Entry 6L6Q (X-ray diffraction, 2.60 A resolution); this record covers chains B and F of the 4 polymer chains in the assembly.

# Chain B
Molecule: Nuclear receptor related 1
From: Homo sapiens
UniProt: F1D8N6 (F1D8N6_HUMAN); residues 262-346 here = UniProt positions 262-346
Chain sequence (85 residues; row label = number of the first residue in the row):
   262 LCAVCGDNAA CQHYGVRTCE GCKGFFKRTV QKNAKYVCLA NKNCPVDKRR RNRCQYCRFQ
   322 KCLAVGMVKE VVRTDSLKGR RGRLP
Metal / ion sites: Zn2+ site 1: Cys263, Cys266, Cys283; Zn2+ site 2: Cys299, Cys305, Cys315, Cys318

# Chain F
Molecule: 20-nt DNA strand
From: Homo sapiens
Sequence (20 nucleotides; row label = number of the first residue in the row):
     1 AGTGACCTTT AAAGGTCACT

# Chain B / chain F interface
Contacting residue pairs - 21 pairs, chain B then chain F:
  Cys272(B) - DA11(F)  sugar contact
  Cys272(B) - DA12(F)  phosphate contact
  Gln273(B) - DA12(F)  hydrogen bond to the phosphate
  Gln273(B) - DA13(F)  phosphate contact
  His274(B) - DA13(F)  phosphate contact
  Tyr275(B) - DA13(F)  hydrogen bond to the phosphate
  Tyr275(B) - DG14(F)  hydrogen bond to the phosphate
  Lys284(B) - DG14(F)  hydrogen bond to the base
  Lys288(B) - DG14(F)  sugar contact
  Lys288(B) - DG15(F)  hydrogen bond to the base
  Val332(B) - DA13(F)  phosphate contact
  Val333(B) - DG14(F)  phosphate contact
  Arg334(B) - DA13(F)  sugar contact
  Arg334(B) - DG14(F)  hydrogen bond to the phosphate
  Gly340(B) - DG14(F)  phosphate contact
  Gly340(B) - DG15(F)  phosphate contact
  Arg341(B) - DG14(F)  sugar contact
  Arg342(B) - DA13(F)  base contact
  Arg342(B) - DG14(F)  base contact
  Arg342(B) - DG15(F)  sugar contact
  Gly343(B) - DA13(F)  hydrogen bond to the base
Interface residues without a listed pair, chain B (14 interface residues in all): Gln292

# In short
Chain B and chain F form an interface of 14 and 5 residues respectively, with 7 hydrogen bonds. Polar contacts
include Lys284(B)-DG14(F), Lys288(B)-DG15(F) and Gly343(B)-DA13(F). Cys263(B), Cys266(B) and Cys283(B) form
the Zn2+ site 1. Cys299(B), Cys305(B), Cys315(B) and Cys318(B) form the Zn2+ site 2.
Here chain B is Nuclear receptor related 1 and chain F is a 20-nt DNA strand, both from Homo sapiens. Entry
6L6Q (Structural basis of NR4A2 homodimers binding to selective Nur-responsive elements) was determined by
X-ray diffraction, deposited together with 6L6L.
